Entry 4N9S (X-ray diffraction, 1.06 A resolution); this record covers chain A.

[Chain A]
Molecule: Uricase
Source organism: Aspergillus flavus
Notes: EC 1.7.3.3
UniProtKB: Q00511 (URIC_ASPFL); residues 1-301 here correspond to UniProt positions 2-302 (UniProt number = residue number + 1)
Amino-acid sequence (302 residues; each row starts with the number of its first residue; numbering starts at 0):
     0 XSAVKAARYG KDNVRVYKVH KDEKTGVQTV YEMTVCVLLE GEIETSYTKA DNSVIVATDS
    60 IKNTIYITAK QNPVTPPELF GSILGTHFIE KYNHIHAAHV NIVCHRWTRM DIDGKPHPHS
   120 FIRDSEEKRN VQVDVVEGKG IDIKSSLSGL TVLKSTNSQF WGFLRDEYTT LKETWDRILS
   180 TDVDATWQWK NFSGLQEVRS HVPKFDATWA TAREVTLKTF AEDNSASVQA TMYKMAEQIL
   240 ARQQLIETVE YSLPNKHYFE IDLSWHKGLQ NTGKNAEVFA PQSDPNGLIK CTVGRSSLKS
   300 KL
Not modelled in the structure: 296-301
Differences from the reference sequence: acetylation (0)
Modified residues: ACE (acetyl group) at position 0
Curated features (UniProtKB/Swiss-Prot):
  - motif: S299 to L301 (Microbody targeting signal)
  - active site (Charge relay system): K10, T57, H256
  - binding site (5-hydroxyisourate): T57, D58, F159, R176, V227, Q228, N254
  - binding site (O2): T57, N254
  - binding site (urate): T57, D58, F159, R176, V227, Q228, N254
  - modified residue: S1 (N-acetylserine)
Bound ions: Na+: I88, Y91, N92, I94, E136
Small-molecule neighbours: 8-hydroxy-3,9-dihydro-1H-purine-2,6-dione (8HX): Y8, K10, I54, A56, T57, D58, S59, F159, L170, R176, S226, V227, Q228, N254, I288
From the paper describing this entry:
  - binding site for 8-hydroxy-3,9-dihydro-1H-purine-2,6-dione: Q228

[Summary]
Ligands of chain A: 8-hydroxy-3,9-dihydro-1H-purine-2,6-dione. I88, Y91, N92, I94 and E136 form the Na+ site.
Curated annotation (UniProt) lists 3 active-site residues, 7 residues binding 5-hydroxyisourate, O2-binding
residues T57 and N254 and 7 urate-binding residues. From the paper: a binding site for
8-hydroxy-3,9-dihydro-1H-purine-2,6-dione at Q228.
Chain A is Uricase (Aspergillus flavus); the structure, High resolution X-RAY STRUCTURE OF URATE OXIDASE IN
COMPLEX WITH 8-HYDROXYXANTHINE, was determined by X-ray diffraction (same publication as 4N3M, 4N9M and 4N9V).
